Entry 9F6S (X-ray diffraction, 1.00 A resolution); this record covers chains A and B.

Chain A:
Name: PDZ and LIM domain protein 5
From: Homo sapiens
UniProt: Q96HC4 (PDLI5_HUMAN); residue numbers follow UniProt; this construct covers 1-85
Amino-acid sequence (90 residues; row label = number of the first residue in the row; numbers below 1 keep their minus sign (Gly-4 is residue -4)):
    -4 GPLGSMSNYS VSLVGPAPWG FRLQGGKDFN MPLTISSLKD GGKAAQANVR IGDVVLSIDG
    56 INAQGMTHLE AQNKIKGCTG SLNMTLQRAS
Unresolved in the structure: -4 to 0, 85
Construct notes: expression tag (-4 to 0)
Curated features (UniProtKB/Swiss-Prot):
  - modified residue: Ser2 (N-acetylserine)

Chain B:
Name: AP2-associated protein kinase 1
From: Homo sapiens
Notes: EC 2.7.11.1
UniProt: Q2M2I8 (AAK1_HUMAN); numbering as in UniProt (aligned over 956-961)
Amino-acid sequence (6 residues; each row starts with the number of its first residue):
   956 DQLIDL

Chain A / chain B interface:
Pairs across the interface (12):
  Pro13(A) - Leu961(B)
  Trp14(A) - Leu961(B)  hydrogen bond (backbone-backbone)
  Gly15(A) - Leu961(B)  hydrogen bond (backbone-backbone)
  Phe16(A) - Asp960(B)
  Phe16(A) - Leu961(B)  hydrogen bond (backbone-backbone)
  Arg17(A) - Leu958(B)
  Arg17(A) - Ile959(B)
  Arg17(A) - Asp960(B)  salt bridge
  Phe24(A) - Asp956(B)
  Gln67(A) - Ile959(B)
  Gln67(A) - Leu961(B)
  Lys71(A) - Leu961(B)
Interface residues without a listed pair, chain A (11 interface residues in all): Ala12, Leu18, Ile70

In short:
Chain A and chain B form an interface of 11 and 5 residues respectively, with 3 hydrogen bonds and 1 salt
bridge. Polar contacts include Arg17(A)-Asp960(B), Gly15(A)-Leu961(B) and Trp14(A)-Leu961(B).
Here chain A is PDZ and LIM domain protein 5 and chain B is AP2-associated protein kinase 1, both from Homo
sapiens. Entry 9F6S (PDZ domain in complex with the peptide from AP2-associated protein kinase 1) was
determined by X-ray diffraction.
